5WKY - chains A and C of the 3 polymer chains in the assembly; structure by X-ray diffraction, 4.00 A resolution.

Chain A (and C):
Protein: Acid-sensing ion channel 1
Organism: Gallus gallus
Notes: chain C of this document is another copy of the same molecule, construct and numbering; everything in this record applies to it too
Reference sequence: Q1XA76 (ASIC1_CHICK); residues 25-463 here = UniProt positions 25-463
Sequence (439 residues; row label = number of the first residue in the row):
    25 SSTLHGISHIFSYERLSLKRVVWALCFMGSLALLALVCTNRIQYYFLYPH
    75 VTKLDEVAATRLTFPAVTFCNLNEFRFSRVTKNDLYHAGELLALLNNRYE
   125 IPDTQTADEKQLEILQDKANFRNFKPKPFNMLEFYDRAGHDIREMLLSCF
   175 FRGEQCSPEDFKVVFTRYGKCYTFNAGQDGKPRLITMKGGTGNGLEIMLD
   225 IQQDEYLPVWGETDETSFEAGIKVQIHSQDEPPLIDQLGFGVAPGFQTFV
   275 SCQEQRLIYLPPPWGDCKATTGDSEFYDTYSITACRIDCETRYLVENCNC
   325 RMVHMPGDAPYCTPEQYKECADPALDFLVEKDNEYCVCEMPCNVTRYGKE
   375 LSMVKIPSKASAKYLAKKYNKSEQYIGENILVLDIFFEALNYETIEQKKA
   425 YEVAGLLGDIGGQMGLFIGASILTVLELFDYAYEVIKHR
Unresolved in the structure: 25-41, 459-463 (chain C: 25-41, 149-152, 460-463)
Swiss-Prot annotation at these positions:
  - motif: Gly443 to Ser445 (GAS motif)
  - site: Glu80 (Involved in channel desensitization), Asp356 (Involved in proton-dependent gating)
  - glycosylation (N-linked (GlcNAc...) asparagine): Asn367, Asn394
  - mutagenesis: Glu80 (E80A: Strongly increases speed of desensitization), Asp346 (D346N: Loss of pH-gated channel activity), Asp350 (D350N: Loss of pH-gated channel activity)
Disulfides: Cys94-Cys195, Cys173-Cys180, Cys291-Cys366, Cys309-Cys362, Cys313-Cys360, Cys322-Cys344, Cys324-Cys336
Covalently attached groups: N-acetylglucosamine (NAG) linked to Asn394
From the paper describing this entry:
  - binding site for chloride ion: Lys77, Lys422

How chain A and chain C interact:
Contacting residue pairs (88; chain A residue first):
  Trp47(A) - Leu447(C)  hydrophobic
  Trp47(A) - Glu451(C)
  Cys50(A) - Leu450(C)  hydrophobic
  Val61(A) - Ala428(C)  hydrophobic
  Val61(A) - Leu431(C)  hydrophobic
  Asn64(A) - Ala428(C)
  Arg65(A) - Glu426(C)  salt bridge
  Arg65(A) - Ala428(C)
  Arg65(A) - Gly429(C)
  His74(A) - Lys77(C)
  Val75(A) - Val75(C)  hydrophobic
  Val75(A) - Thr76(C)
  Thr76(A) - Thr76(C)  hydrogen bond (backbone-backbone)
  Thr76(A) - Lys77(C)
  Thr76(A) - Leu78(C)  hydrogen bond (side chain-backbone)
  Leu78(A) - Leu78(C)  hydrophobic
  Leu96(A) - Val378(C)  hydrophobic
  Thr130(A) - Lys387(C)
  Thr130(A) - Lys391(C)
  Asp132(A) - Lys387(C)
  Tyr192(A) - Thr215(C)
  Gln227(A) - Ser382(C)
  Gln227(A) - Lys383(C)  hydrogen bond (side chain-backbone)
  Asp228(A) - Lys383(C)  salt bridge
  Tyr230(A) - Ala384(C)  hydrophobic
  Leu231(A) - Ala384(C)
  Val233(A) - Ala384(C)  hydrogen bond (backbone-backbone)
  Val233(A) - Tyr388(C)
  Trp234(A) - Tyr388(C)
  Glu236(A) - Tyr388(C)  hydrogen bond (backbone-side chain)
  Phe242(A) - Lys379(C)
  Phe242(A) - Ile380(C)
  Phe242(A) - Pro381(C)
  Phe242(A) - Ser382(C)  hydrogen bond (backbone-backbone)
  Phe242(A) - Ser385(C)
  Phe242(A) - Leu389(C)  hydrophobic
  Glu243(A) - Gln271(C)
  Glu243(A) - Val378(C)
  Glu243(A) - Lys379(C)
  Glu243(A) - Ser382(C)
  Ala244(A) - Val378(C)
  Ala244(A) - Lys379(C)  hydrogen bond (backbone-backbone)
  Ala244(A) - Ser382(C)
  Ile246(A) - Val378(C)
  Lys247(A) - Phe273(C)
  Asp260(A) - Thr215(C)
  Gln261(A) - Gly213(C)
  Gln261(A) - Gly214(C)
  Gln261(A) - Glu412(C)
  Leu262(A) - Glu412(C)
  Phe264(A) - Ser376(C)
  Gly265(A) - Ser376(C)  hydrogen bond (backbone-side chain)
  Gly265(A) - Met377(C)
  Gly265(A) - Val378(C)
  Val266(A) - Met377(C)  hydrogen bond (backbone-backbone)
  Ala267(A) - Met377(C)  hydrogen bond (backbone-backbone)
  Ala267(A) - Val378(C)  hydrophobic
  Ala267(A) - Lys379(C)
  Pro268(A) - Lys379(C)
  Phe270(A) - Phe270(C)  hydrophobic
  Tyr283(A) - Glu80(C)  hydrogen bond
  Glu354(A) - Met211(C)
  Asn357(A) - Met211(C)
  Met364(A) - Glu80(C)
  Lys373(A) - Glu374(C)  salt bridge
  Leu375(A) - Leu375(C)
  Leu375(A) - Ser376(C)
  Met377(A) - Met377(C)  hydrophobic
  Glu402(A) - Lys383(C)
  Ile419(A) - Leu78(C)  hydrophobic
  Gln421(A) - Leu78(C)  hydrogen bond (side chain-backbone)
  Gln421(A) - Asp79(C)  hydrogen bond
  Asp433(A) - Gly429(C)
  Asp433(A) - Gly432(C)
  Asp433(A) - Asp433(C)
  Gly436(A) - Gly432(C)
  Gly436(A) - Gly435(C)
  Gly436(A) - Gly436(C)
  Gln437(A) - Ala428(C)
  Gln437(A) - Gly432(C)
  Gly439(A) - Ser445(C)  hydrogen bond (backbone-side chain)
  Leu440(A) - Leu431(C)
  Leu440(A) - Gly435(C)
  Leu440(A) - Ser445(C)
  Leu440(A) - Ile446(C)  hydrogen bond (backbone-backbone)
  Phe441(A) - Ile446(C)
  Phe441(A) - Leu447(C)
  Gly443(A) - Ser445(C)
Interface residues without a listed pair, chain A (60 interface residues in all): Phe51, Ser54, Tyr68, Pro232, Gly235, Ser241, Val353, Gly432, Ile442
Interface residues without a listed pair, chain C (49 interface residues in all): Thr84, Met222, Lys392, Ile434, Met438, Ala444

Summary:
60 residues of chain A face 49 of chain C across their interface; the contacts include 15 hydrogen bonds and 3
salt bridges. Polar contacts include Arg65(A)-Glu426(C), Asp228(A)-Lys383(C) and Lys373(A)-Glu374(C).
Covalently linked N-acetylglucosamine: at Asn394(A). The paper reports a binding site for chloride ion at
Lys77(A) and Lys422(A).
Both chains are Acid-sensing ion channel 1 (Gallus gallus). Entry 5WKY (Bromide sites in the structure of an
acid sensing ion channel in a resting state) was determined by X-ray diffraction, deposited together with 5WKX
and 6CMC.
